6G0I - chain A; structure by X-ray diffraction, 2.00 A resolution.

Chain A:
Name: Serine/threonine-protein phosphatase PP1-alpha catalytic subunit
Organism: Homo sapiens
Notes: EC 3.1.3.16
Reference sequence: P62136 (PP1A_HUMAN); residue numbers follow UniProt; this construct covers 1-330
Amino-acid sequence (331 residues; each row starts with the number of its first residue; numbering starts at 0):
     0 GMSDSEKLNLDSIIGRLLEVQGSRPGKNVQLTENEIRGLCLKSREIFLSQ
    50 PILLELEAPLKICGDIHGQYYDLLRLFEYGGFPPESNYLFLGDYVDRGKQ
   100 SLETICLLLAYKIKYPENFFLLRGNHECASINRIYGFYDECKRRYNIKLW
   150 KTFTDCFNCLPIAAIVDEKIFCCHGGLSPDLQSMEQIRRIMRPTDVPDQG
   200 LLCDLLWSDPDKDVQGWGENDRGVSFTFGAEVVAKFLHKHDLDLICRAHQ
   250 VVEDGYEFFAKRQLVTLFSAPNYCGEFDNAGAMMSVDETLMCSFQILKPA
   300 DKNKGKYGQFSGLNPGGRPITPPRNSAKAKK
Not modelled in the structure: 0-7, 20-24, 299-330
Modified / non-standard residues: Cys-127 (S-hydroxycysteine; CSO); Cys-273 (S-hydroxycysteine; CSO)
Construct notes: expression tag (0)
Ion coordination: Fe ion site 1: Asp-64, His-66, Asp-92 (together with phosphate ion); Mn2+ site 1: Asp-64, His-66, Asp-92 (together with phosphate ion); Fe ion site 2: Asp-92, Asn-124, His-173, His-248 (together with phosphate ion); Mn2+ site 2: Asp-92, Asn-124, His-173, His-248 (together with phosphate ion)
Small-molecule neighbours:
  - , molecule 1: Asp-64, Asp-92, Asn-124, His-125, His-173, His-248
  - , molecule 2: Asp-64, His-66, Asp-92, Arg-96, His-125, His-173, Tyr-272

Summary:
Chain A binds compounds FE/MN. Asp-64, His-66 and Asp-92 form the Fe ion site 1. The Mn2+ site 1 is built by
Asp-64, His-66 and Asp-92.
Chain A is Serine/threonine-protein phosphatase PP1-alpha catalytic subunit (Homo sapiens); the structure,
Active Fe-PP1, was determined by X-ray diffraction together with 6G0J from the same study.
